PDB entry 4E5K | X-ray diffraction, 1.95 A resolution | chains A and D

# Chain A (and D)
Molecule: Phosphite dehydrogenase (thermostable variant)
Source organism: Pseudomonas stutzeri
Notes: chain D of this document is another copy of the same molecule, construct and numbering; everything in this record applies to it too
Sequence (329 residues; each row starts with the number of its first residue):
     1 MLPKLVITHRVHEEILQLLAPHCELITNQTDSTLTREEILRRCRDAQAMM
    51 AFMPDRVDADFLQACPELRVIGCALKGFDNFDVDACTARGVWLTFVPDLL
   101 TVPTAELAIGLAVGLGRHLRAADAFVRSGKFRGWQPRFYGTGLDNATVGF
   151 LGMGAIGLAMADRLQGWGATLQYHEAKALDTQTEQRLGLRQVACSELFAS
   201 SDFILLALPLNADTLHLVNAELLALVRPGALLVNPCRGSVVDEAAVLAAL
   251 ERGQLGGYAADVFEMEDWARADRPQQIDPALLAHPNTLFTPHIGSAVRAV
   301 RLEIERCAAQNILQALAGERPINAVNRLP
Residues lining bound ligands:
  - NAD (nicotinamide-adenine-dinucleotide): K76, G77, D79, L100, T101, T104, L151, G152, M153, G154, A155, I156, G157, H174, E175, A176, K177, A207, L208, P209, T214, L217, P235, C236, R237, D261, V262, H292, G294, S295
  - sulfite ion (SO3): M53, L75, K76, G77, L100, R237, H292
Reported in the primary citation:
  - binding site for sulfite ion: M53, K76, G77, R237, H292
  - catalytic residues: D79, R237, H292
  - catalytic residues: R301 (citing earlier work)
  - conformationally variable residues (loop rearrangement, side-chain flip): M53, A74 to F78

# How chain A and chain D interact
Pairs across the interface (116):
  H9(A) - W134(D)
  D31(A) - Q135(D)  hydrogen bond
  D31(A) - P136(D)
  D31(A) - R137(D)  salt bridge
  F52(A) - W134(D)  hydrophobic
  M53(A) - W134(D)  hydrophobic
  P54(A) - W134(D)
  V102(A) - D144(D)
  P103(A) - R117(D)  hydrogen bond (backbone-side chain)
  E106(A) - V113(D)
  E106(A) - G142(D)
  E106(A) - L143(D)  hydrogen bond (side chain-backbone)
  E106(A) - D144(D)  hydrogen bond (side chain-backbone)
  E106(A) - W167(D)
  L107(A) - R117(D)
  I109(A) - W167(D)  hydrophobic
  G110(A) - V113(D)
  V113(A) - E106(D)
  V113(A) - G110(D)
  R117(A) - P103(D)  hydrogen bond (side chain-backbone)
  R117(A) - L107(D)
  R117(A) - I293(D)  hydrogen bond (side chain-backbone)
  R117(A) - G294(D)  hydrogen bond (side chain-backbone)
  R117(A) - A296(D)
  R117(A) - V297(D)
  L119(A) - L119(D)  hydrophobic
  L119(A) - L288(D)  hydrophobic
  L119(A) - T290(D)
  R120(A) - D123(D)  salt bridge
  R120(A) - R127(D)
  A122(A) - F289(D)
  A122(A) - T290(D)
  A122(A) - P291(D)
  D123(A) - R120(D)  salt bridge
  D123(A) - L288(D)
  D123(A) - F289(D)  hydrogen bond (side chain-backbone)
  V126(A) - I277(D)  hydrophobic
  V126(A) - L282(D)
  V126(A) - F289(D)  hydrophobic
  V126(A) - T290(D)
  V126(A) - P291(D)
  R127(A) - R120(D)
  R127(A) - L282(D)
  F131(A) - M265(D)
  F131(A) - E266(D)
  F131(A) - P291(D)  hydrophobic
  R132(A) - M265(D)
  R132(A) - W268(D)
  W134(A) - F52(D)  hydrophobic
  W134(A) - M53(D)  hydrophobic
  W134(A) - P54(D)
  W134(A) - H292(D)
  W134(A) - R301(D)
  P136(A) - D31(D)
  R137(A) - D31(D)
  R137(A) - I293(D)
  R137(A) - A296(D)
  F138(A) - P291(D)  hydrophobic
  F138(A) - A296(D)
  Y139(A) - A296(D)
  Y139(A) - R298(D)
  Y139(A) - R301(D)  hydrogen bond
  G140(A) - A296(D)  hydrogen bond (backbone-backbone)
  G140(A) - V297(D)
  G140(A) - R298(D)  hydrogen bond (backbone-backbone)
  G142(A) - E106(D)
  G142(A) - V297(D)
  L143(A) - E106(D)  hydrogen bond (backbone-side chain)
  D144(A) - V102(D)
  D144(A) - E106(D)  hydrogen bond (backbone-side chain)
  D162(A) - G166(D)
  R163(A) - R163(D)
  R163(A) - G166(D)
  R163(A) - W167(D)  hydrogen bond (backbone-side chain)
  G166(A) - D162(D)
  G166(A) - R163(D)
  W167(A) - E106(D)
  W167(A) - I109(D)  hydrophobic
  W167(A) - R163(D)  hydrogen bond (side chain-backbone)
  F263(A) - V126(D)  hydrophobic
  F263(A) - F131(D)  hydrophobic
  M265(A) - F131(D)
  E266(A) - F131(D)
  E266(A) - W134(D)
  W268(A) - R132(D)
  I277(A) - V126(D)  hydrophobic
  I277(A) - F131(D)  hydrophobic
  L282(A) - V126(D)
  L282(A) - R127(D)
  L288(A) - L119(D)  hydrophobic
  L288(A) - D123(D)
  F289(A) - A122(D)
  F289(A) - D123(D)  hydrogen bond (backbone-side chain)
  F289(A) - V126(D)  hydrophobic
  T290(A) - L119(D)
  T290(A) - A122(D)
  T290(A) - V126(D)
  P291(A) - A122(D)
  P291(A) - F125(D)  hydrophobic
  P291(A) - V126(D)
  P291(A) - F131(D)  hydrophobic
  P291(A) - F138(D)  hydrophobic
  H292(A) - W134(D)
  I293(A) - R117(D)  hydrogen bond (backbone-side chain)
  I293(A) - F138(D)  hydrophobic
  G294(A) - R117(D)  hydrogen bond (backbone-side chain)
  A296(A) - R137(D)
  A296(A) - F138(D)
  A296(A) - Y139(D)
  A296(A) - G140(D)  hydrogen bond (backbone-backbone)
  V297(A) - R117(D)
  V297(A) - G140(D)
  V297(A) - G142(D)
  R298(A) - G140(D)  hydrogen bond (backbone-backbone)
  R301(A) - W134(D)
  R301(A) - Y139(D)
Other interface residues (no listed pair), chain A (58 interface residues in all): H12, L111, F125, G129, Q135, S295, E305
Other interface residues (no listed pair), chain D (59 interface residues in all): H9, R10, L111, G129, G133, F263, S295, E305

# In short
58 residues of chain A face 59 of chain D across their interface, with 20 hydrogen bonds and 3 salt bridges.
Polar contacts include D31(A)-R137(D), R120(A)-D123(D) and D31(A)-Q135(D). The paper reports catalytic
residues D79(A), R237(A) and H292(A) among others; a binding site for sulfite ion at M53(A), K76(A) and G77(A)
among others.
Chain A and chain D are both Phosphite dehydrogenase (thermostable variant) (Pseudomonas stutzeri); the
structure, Thermostable phosphite dehydrogenase in complex with NAD and sulfite, was determined by X-ray
diffraction together with 4E5M, 4E5N, 4E5P and 4EBF from the same study.
